1NBV - chains L and H; structure by X-ray diffraction, 2.00 A resolution.

Chain L:
Molecule: IGG2B-kappa BV04-01 fab (light chain)
Source organism: Mus musculus
Notes: antibody fragment or engineered binder
Amino-acid sequence (219 residues; row label = number of the first residue in the row):
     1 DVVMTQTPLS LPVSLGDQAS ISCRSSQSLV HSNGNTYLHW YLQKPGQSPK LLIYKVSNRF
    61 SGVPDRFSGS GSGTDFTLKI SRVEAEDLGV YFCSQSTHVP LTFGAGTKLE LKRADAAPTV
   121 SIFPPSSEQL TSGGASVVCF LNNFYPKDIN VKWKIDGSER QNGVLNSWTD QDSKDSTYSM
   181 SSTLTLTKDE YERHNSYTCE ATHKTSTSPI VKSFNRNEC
Construct notes: conflict H39 (Tyr in S16112), L51 (Pro in S16112), K55 (Arg in S16112), S94 (Phe in S16112), S96 (Gly in S16112), L101 (Tyr in S16112), A105 (Gly in S16112), K108 (Arg in S16112), L111 (Ile in S16112)
Disulfides: C23-C93, C139-C199

Chain H:
Molecule: IGG2B-kappa BV04-01 fab (heavy chain)
Source organism: Mus musculus
UniProtKB: P01867 (GCBM_MOUSE); residues 122-219 here correspond to UniProt positions 1-98 (UniProt number = residue number - 121)
Amino-acid sequence (219 residues; numbered 1 to 219; the number before each row is that of its first residue):
     1 EVQPVETGGG LVQPKGSLKL SCAASGFSFN TNAMNWVRQA PGKGLEWVAR IRSKSNNYAT
    61 YYADSVKDRF TISRDDSQNM LYLQMNNLKT EDTAMYYCVR DQTGTAWFAY WGQGTLVTVS
   121 AAKTTPPSVY PLAPGCGDTT GSSVTLGCLV KGYFPESVTV TWNSGSLSSS VHTFPALLQS
   181 GLYTMSSSVT VPSSTWPSQT VTCSVAHPAS STTVDKKLE
Disulfides: C22-C98, C148-C203

Interface between chain L and chain H:
Disulfides between the chains: C219(L)-C136(H)
Residue-residue contacts (73; chain L residue first):
  H39(L) - A106(H)  hydrogen bond (side chain-backbone)
  H39(L) - W107(H)
  Y41(L) - W107(H)  hydrogen bond (side chain-backbone)
  Y41(L) - F108(H)
  Q43(L) - Q39(H)  hydrogen bond
  Q43(L) - Y97(H)  hydrogen bond
  S48(L) - Y97(H)
  S48(L) - W111(H)
  S48(L) - G112(H)  hydrogen bond (side chain-backbone)
  P49(L) - L45(H)  hydrophobic
  P49(L) - W111(H)  hydrophobic
  L51(L) - T105(H)
  L51(L) - F108(H)
  L51(L) - A109(H)  hydrophobic
  Y54(L) - T105(H)
  K55(L) - T105(H)
  F60(L) - T105(H)
  F92(L) - G44(H)
  S96(L) - W107(H)
  P100(L) - W47(H)  hydrophobic
  L101(L) - N35(H)
  L101(L) - W47(H)
  L101(L) - W107(H)
  L101(L) - F108(H)  hydrophobic
  F103(L) - L45(H)  hydrophobic
  F103(L) - F108(H)  hydrophobic
  F103(L) - W111(H)  hydrophobic
  S121(L) - T145(H)  hydrogen bond
  F123(L) - L132(H)
  F123(L) - A133(H)
  F123(L) - P134(H)
  F123(L) - T145(H)
  F123(L) - L146(H)  hydrophobic
  S126(L) - P131(H)
  E128(L) - Y130(H)
  E128(L) - P131(H)
  E128(L) - K216(H)  salt bridge
  Q129(L) - Y130(H)
  S132(L) - Y130(H)
  S136(L) - L149(H)
  V138(L) - L132(H)  hydrophobic
  F140(L) - L146(H)
  F140(L) - G147(H)
  F140(L) - F174(H)  hydrophobic
  F140(L) - S186(H)
  F140(L) - S187(H)
  F140(L) - S188(H)
  N142(L) - T145(H)
  N142(L) - H172(H)
  N142(L) - F174(H)
  N142(L) - S188(H)  hydrogen bond
  N143(L) - H172(H)  hydrogen bond
  G163(L) - Q179(H)
  L165(L) - L177(H)  hydrophobic
  L165(L) - T184(H)
  N166(L) - L177(H)
  S167(L) - F174(H)
  S167(L) - P175(H)  hydrogen bond (side chain-backbone)
  S167(L) - L177(H)
  W168(L) - P175(H)
  T169(L) - T173(H)
  S179(L) - H172(H)  hydrogen bond
  S179(L) - F174(H)
  M180(L) - F174(H)
  S181(L) - F174(H)
  T185(L) - K151(H)
  T185(L) - Q179(H)
  S213(L) - G137(H)
  F214(L) - C136(H)
  F214(L) - G137(H)
  E218(L) - C136(H)  hydrogen bond (backbone-side chain)
  C219(L) - G135(H)
  C219(L) - C136(H)  disulfide
Interface residues without a listed pair, chain L (47 interface residues in all): Y37, Q47, S94, V99, P124, V164, K212, N215
Interface residues without a listed pair, chain H (44 interface residues in all): R50, Y61, Y62, G104, Y110, T140, T190

Summary:
Chain L and chain H form an interface of 47 and 44 residues respectively, with 1 disulfide bond, 11 hydrogen
bonds and 1 salt bridge. Polar pairs include E128(L)-K216(H), H39(L)-A106(H) and Y41(L)-W107(H).
Chain L is IGG2B-kappa BV04-01 fab (light chain) and chain H is IGG2B-kappa BV04-01 fab (heavy chain), both
from Mus musculus; the structure, An autoantibody to single-stranded DNA: comparison of the three-dimensional
structures of the unliganded fab and a ..., was determined by X-ray diffraction, deposited together with 1CBV.
